Entry 8T49 (electron microscopy, 3.20 A resolution); this record covers chains H and L of the 18 polymer chains in the assembly.

# Chain H
Molecule: RM_N332_03 heavy chain Fv
Source organism: Macaca mulatta
Chain sequence (131 residues; each row starts with the number of its first residue; a row labelled like 82A-82C holds insertion residues (82A, then the next letters in order)):
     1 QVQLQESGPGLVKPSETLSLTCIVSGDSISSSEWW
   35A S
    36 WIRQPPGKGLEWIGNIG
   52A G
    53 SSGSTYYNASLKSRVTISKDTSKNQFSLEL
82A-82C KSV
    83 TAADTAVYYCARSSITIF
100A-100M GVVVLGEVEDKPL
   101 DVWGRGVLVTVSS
Disordered / not traced: 1, 112-113
Disulfides: Cys22-Cys92
Covalent attachments: N-acetylglucosamine (NAG) linked to Asn60

# Chain L
Molecule: RM_N332_03 light chain Fv
Source organism: Macaca mulatta
Chain sequence (108 residues; numbered 1 to 107 plus 2 insertion-coded residues; 1 number in that range is skipped by the numbering (no residue carries it; nothing is unmodelled there); the number before each row is that of its first residue; a row labelled like 95A-95B holds insertion residues (95A, then the next letters in order)):
     1 SSGLTQEPA
    11 LSVALGHTVSMTCQGDSLETYYVNWFQQRPGQVPVLVVYGNNYRPSGIPE
    61 RFSGSWSGNTGTLTITAAQVEDEADYYCNSWDSSG
95A-95B TH
    96 LLFGGGTRLTVL
Disordered / not traced: 1-3, 107
Disulfides: Cys23-Cys88

# Chain H / chain L interface
Pairs across the interface (25; chain H residue first):
  Gln39(H) - Gln38(L)  hydrogen bond
  Gly44(H) - Tyr87(L)
  Leu45(H) - Gln38(L)
  Leu45(H) - Pro44(L)  hydrophobic
  Leu45(H) - Phe98(L)
  Trp47(H) - Thr95A(L)
  Trp47(H) - Leu96(L)  hydrophobic
  Asn50(H) - His95B(L)  hydrogen bond
  Tyr58(H) - Gly95(L)
  Tyr58(H) - Thr95A(L)
  Asn60(H) - Leu96(L)
  Tyr91(H) - Gln38(L)
  Glu100I(H) - Tyr53(L)
  Asp100J(H) - Trp91(L)
  Lys100K(H) - Leu46(L)
  Lys100K(H) - Tyr49(L)
  Pro100L(H) - Asn34(L)
  Pro100L(H) - Trp91(L)
  Leu100M(H) - Phe36(L)  hydrophobic
  Leu100M(H) - Leu46(L)
  Trp103(H) - Phe36(L)
  Trp103(H) - Val43(L)  hydrophobic
  Trp103(H) - Pro44(L)  hydrogen bond (side chain-backbone)
  Gly104(H) - Val43(L)
  Arg105(H) - Val43(L)
Also at the interface, not in a pair above, chain H (19 interface residues in all): Trp34, Lys43, Tyr59
Also at the interface, not in a pair above, chain L (19 interface residues in all): Val45, Pro55, Asn89, Ser94

# Summary
Chain H and chain L each contribute 19 residues to their interface, with 3 hydrogen bonds. Polar pairs include
Gln39(H)-Gln38(L), Asn50(H)-His95B(L) and Trp103(H)-Pro44(L). N-acetylglucosamine is covalently linked to
Asn60(H).
Here chain H is RM_N332_03 heavy chain Fv and chain L is RM_N332_03 light chain Fv, both from Macaca mulatta.
Entry 8T49 (MD65 N332-GT5 SOSIP in complex with RM_N332_03 Fab and RM20A3 Fab) was determined by electron
microscopy, deposited together with 8T4B, 8T4D, 8T4K and 8T4L.
